PDB entry 8VUL | electron microscopy, 3.83 A resolution | chains A and L of the 4 polymer chains in the assembly

# Chain A
Protein: Glutamate receptor ionotropic, NMDA 1
Organism: Homo sapiens
UniProt: Q05586 (NMDZ1_HUMAN); residues 25-393 here = UniProt positions 25-393
Chain sequence (369 residues; each row starts with the number of its first residue):
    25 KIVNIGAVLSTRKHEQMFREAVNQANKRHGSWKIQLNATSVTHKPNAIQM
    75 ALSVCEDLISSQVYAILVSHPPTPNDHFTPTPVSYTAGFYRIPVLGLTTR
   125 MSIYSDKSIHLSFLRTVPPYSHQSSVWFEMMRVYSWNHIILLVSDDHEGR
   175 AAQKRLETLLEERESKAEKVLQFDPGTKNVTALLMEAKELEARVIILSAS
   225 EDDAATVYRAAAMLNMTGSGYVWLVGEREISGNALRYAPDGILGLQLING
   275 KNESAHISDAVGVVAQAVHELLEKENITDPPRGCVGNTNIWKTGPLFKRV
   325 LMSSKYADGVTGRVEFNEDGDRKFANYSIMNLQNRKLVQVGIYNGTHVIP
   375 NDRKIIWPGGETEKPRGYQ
Disulfides: Cys79-Cys308
UniProt features mapped onto this chain:
  - glycosylation (N-linked (GlcNAc...) asparagine): Asn61, Asn203, Asn239, Asn276, Asn300, Asn350, Asn368
  - natural variant: Arg217 (R217W: In NDHMSR), Asp227 (D227H: In NDHMSR; uncertain significance), Arg306 (R306Q: Found in a patient with schizophrenia; uncertain significance)

# Chain L
Protein: 003-102 Light
Organism: Homo sapiens
Chain sequence (109 residues; each row starts with the number of its first residue):
     1 NFMLTQPHSVSESPGKTVTISCTRSSGSIASNYVQWYQQRPGSAPTTVIY
    51 EDNQRPSGVPDRFSGSIDSSSNSASLTISGLKTEDEADYYCQSYDSSTVV
   101 FGGGTKLTV
Disulfides: Cys22-Cys91

# Interface between chain A and chain L
Contacting residue pairs (9):
  Asn257(A) with Ser31(L)
  Leu259(A) with Ser96(L)
  Arg260(A) with Ala30(L), hydrogen bond (side chain-backbone); Ser31(L); Tyr33(L), hydrogen bond
  Arg359(A) with Tyr94(L); Asp95(L)
  Lys360(A) with Val99(L)
  Leu361(A) with Ser96(L)
Interface residues without a listed pair, chain A (8 interface residues in all): Gly256, Tyr261
Interface residues without a listed pair, chain L (10 interface residues in all): Asn32, Ser97, Thr98

# Overview
The interface between chain A and chain L involves 8 residues on one side and 10 on the other, with 2 hydrogen
bonds. Among the polar pairs are Arg260(A)-Ala30(L) and Arg260(A)-Tyr33(L).
Chain A is Glutamate receptor ionotropic, NMDA 1 and chain L is 003-102 Light, both from Homo sapiens; the
structure, Human GluN1-2A with Fab 003-102 Local refinement of ATD, was determined by electron microscopy
(same publication as 8VUH, 8VUJ, 8VUN, 8VUQ, 8VUR, 8VUT, 8VUY and 8VVH).
